9DWM - chains F and I of the 12 polymer chains in the assembly; structure by electron microscopy, 4.20 A resolution (low resolution: residue-level contacts below are approximate; hydrogen-bond / salt-bridge calls are withheld).

# Chain F
Protein: Histone H4
Organism: Homo sapiens
UniProtKB: P62805 (H4_HUMAN); residues 1-102 here correspond to UniProt positions 2-103 (UniProt number = residue number + 1)
Chain sequence (102 residues; row label = number of the first residue in the row):
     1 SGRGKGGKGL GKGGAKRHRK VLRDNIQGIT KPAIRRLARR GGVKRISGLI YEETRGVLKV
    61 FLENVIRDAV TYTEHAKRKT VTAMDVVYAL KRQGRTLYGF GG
Disordered / not traced: 1-23, 102
Curated features (UniProtKB/Swiss-Prot):
  - DNA-binding region: Lys16 to Lys20
  - modified residue: Ser1 (N-acetylserine), Arg3 (Asymmetric dimethylarginine), Lys5 (N6-(2-hydroxyisobutyryl)lysine), Lys8 (N6-(2-hydroxyisobutyryl)lysine), Lys12 (N6-(2-hydroxyisobutyryl)lysine), Lys16 (N6-(2-hydroxyisobutyryl)lysine), Lys20 (N6,N6,N6-trimethyllysine), Lys31 (N6-(2-hydroxyisobutyryl)lysine), Lys44 (N6-(2-hydroxyisobutyryl)lysine), Ser47 (Phosphoserine), Tyr51 (Phosphotyrosine), Lys59 (N6-(2-hydroxyisobutyryl)lysine), Lys77 (N6-(2-hydroxyisobutyryl)lysine), Lys79 (N6-(2-hydroxyisobutyryl)lysine), Thr80 (Phosphothreonine), Tyr88 (Phosphotyrosine), Lys91 (N6-(2-hydroxyisobutyryl)lysine)
  - cross-link (Glycyl lysine isopeptide (Lys-Gly)): Lys12 (interchain with G-Cter in SUMO2), Lys20 (interchain with G-Cter in SUMO2), Lys31 (interchain with G-Cter in SUMO2), Lys59 (interchain with G-Cter in SUMO2), Lys79 (interchain with G-Cter in SUMO2), Lys91 (interchain with G-Cter in SUMO2)

# Chain I
Molecule: 601 I strand (damaged strand 1)
Sequence (127 nucleotides; each row starts with the number of its first residue):
     1 ATCGAGAATC CCGGTGCCGA GGCCGCTCAA TTGGTCGTAG ACAGCTCTAG CACCGCTTAA
    61 ACGCACGTAC GCGCTGTCCC CCGCGTTTTA ACCGCCAAGG GGATTACTCC CTAGTCTCCA
   121 GGCACGT
Disordered / not traced: 1

# Chain F / chain I interface
Residue-residue contacts - 9 pairs, chain F then chain I:
  Arg45(F) with DC82(I)
  Ile46(F) with DC81(I); DC82(I)
  Ser47(F) with DC81(I)
  Gly48(F) with DC81(I)
  Arg78(F) with DG102(I)
  Lys79(F) with DG101(I); DG102(I)
  Thr80(F) with DG102(I)

# In short
7 residues of chain F face 4 of chain I across their interface. Curated annotation (UniProt) lists a
DNA-binding region on chain F.
Chain F is Histone H4 (Homo sapiens) and chain I is 601 I strand (damaged strand 1); the structure, DNA
polymerase Beta bound to a nucleosome containing a 1-nt gap at SHL-5.5, was determined by electron microscopy.
